PDB entry 7PF3 | electron microscopy, 4.00 A resolution | chains k and I of the 11 polymer chains in the assembly

== Chain k ==
Protein: Histone H3.2
Source organism: Homo sapiens
UniProtKB: Q71DI3 (H32_HUMAN); residues 0-135 here correspond to UniProt positions 1-136 (UniProt number = residue number + 1)
Amino-acid sequence (136 residues; row label = number of the first residue in the row; numbering starts at 0):
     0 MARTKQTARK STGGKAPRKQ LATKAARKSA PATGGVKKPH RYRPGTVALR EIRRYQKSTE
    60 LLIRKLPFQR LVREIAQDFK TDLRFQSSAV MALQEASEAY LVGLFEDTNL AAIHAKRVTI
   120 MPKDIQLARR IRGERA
Not modelled in the structure: 0-36, 134-135
Sequence notes: engineered mutation Ala110 (Cys111 in Q71DI3)

== Chain I ==
Molecule: 167-nt DNA strand
Source organism: synthetic construct
Sequence (167 nucleotides; numbered 572 to 738; the number before each row is that of its first residue):
   572 CACTGGCCGC CTGGAGAATC CCGGTGCCGA GGCCGCTCAA TTGGTCGTAG ACAGCTCTAG
   632 CACCGCTTAA ACGCACGTAC GCGCTGTCCC CCGCGTTTTA ACCGCCAAGG GGATTACTCC
   692 CTAGTCTCCA GGCACGTGTC AGATATATAC ATCCTGTCAT GTAAGTA

== How chain k and chain I interact ==
Pairs across the interface (25):
  Arg40(k) - DC725(I)  sugar contact
  Tyr41(k) - DC725(I)  phosphate contact
  Arg42(k) - DA650(I)  salt bridge to the phosphate
  Arg42(k) - DC725(I)  hydrogen bond to the phosphate
  Pro43(k) - DA650(I)  phosphate contact
  Thr45(k) - DC724(I)  sugar contact
  Thr45(k) - DC725(I)  hydrogen bond to the phosphate
  Arg63(k) - DA641(I)  phosphate contact
  Arg63(k) - DA642(I)  salt bridge to the phosphate
  Arg72(k) - DC632(I)  salt bridge to the phosphate
  Arg83(k) - DG631(I)  phosphate contact
  Arg83(k) - DC632(I)  hydrogen bond to the sugar
  Phe84(k) - DG631(I)  sugar contact
  Phe84(k) - DC632(I)  hydrogen bond to the phosphate
  Gln85(k) - DG631(I)  phosphate contact
  Ser86(k) - DG631(I)  hydrogen bond to the phosphate
  Arg116(k) - DG652(I)  phosphate contact
  Arg116(k) - DC653(I)  phosphate contact
  Val117(k) - DC651(I)  phosphate contact
  Val117(k) - DG652(I)  hydrogen bond to the phosphate
  Thr118(k) - DC651(I)  hydrogen bond to the phosphate
  Thr118(k) - DG652(I)  hydrogen bond to the phosphate
  Met120(k) - DG652(I)  phosphate contact
  Met120(k) - DC653(I)  phosphate contact
  Lys122(k) - DC653(I)  salt bridge to the phosphate
Interface residues without a listed pair, chain k (19 interface residues in all): His39, Leu82, Lys115
Interface residues without a listed pair, chain I (11 interface residues in all): DT726

== Overview ==
The interface between chain k and chain I involves 19 residues on one side and 11 on the other; the contacts
include 8 hydrogen bonds and 4 salt bridges. Polar contacts include Arg83(k)-DC632(I), Arg42(k)-DC725(I) and
Thr45(k)-DC725(I).
Here chain k is Histone H3.2 (Homo sapiens) and chain I is a 167-nt DNA strand (synthetic construct). Entry
7PF3 (Nucleosome 4 of the 4x187 nucleosome array containing H1) was determined by electron microscopy,
deposited together with 7PET, 7PEU, 7PEV, 7PEW, 7PEX, 7PEY and 16 further entries.
